PDB entry 7NAD | electron microscopy, 3.04 A resolution | chains 1 and n of the 26 polymer chains in the assembly

== Chain 1 ==
Molecule: 25S rRNA
From: Saccharomyces cerevisiae BY4741
Sequence (697 nucleotides; numbered 820 to 3372; 1856 numbers in that range are skipped by the numbering (no residue carries them; nothing is unmodelled there); the number before each row is that of its first residue):
   820 AUGCCUGAAU AGGGUGAAGC CAGAGGAAAC UCUGGUGGAG GCUCG
   893 CGAAUUUGGG UAU
  1446 AGUAGCAAAU AUUCAAAUGA GAACUUUGAA GACUGAAGUG GGGAAAGGUU CCACGUCAAC
  1506 AGCAGUUGGA CGUGGGUUAG UCGAUCCUAA GAGAUG
  1552 GUUUCAAAGG CCUGA
  1574 CAGGCCACCA UCGAAAGGGA AUCCGGUUAA GAUUCCGGAA CCUGGAUAUG GAUUCUUCAC
  1634 GGUAACGUAA CUGAAUGUGG AGACGUCGGC GCGAGCCCUG GGAGGAGUUA UCUUUUCUUC
  1694 UUAACAGCUU AUCACCCCGG AAUUGGUUUA UCCGGAGAUG GGGUCUUAUG GCUGGAAGAG
  1754 GCCAGCACCU UUGCUGGCUC CGGUGCGCUU GUGACGGCCC GUGAAAAUCC ACAGGAAGGA
  1814 AUAGUUUUCA UGCCAGGUCG UACUG
  1853 UCUCCAAGGU GAACAGCCUC UAGUUGAUAG AA
  1892 GAUAAGGGAA GUCGG
  1916 UCCGUAACUU CGGGAUAAGG AUUGGCUCUA AGGGUCGGGU AGUGAGGGCC UUGGUCA
  2050 CGGCCUUGG
  2080 CUUGCUACAA UUAACGAUCA ACUUAGAACU GGUACGGACA AGGGGAAUCU GACUG
  2318 UUAACGAGAU UCCCACUGUC CCUAUCUACU AUCUAGCGA
  3061 GGCUGUCUGA UCAGGCAUUG C
  3333 GUAAGCAGUA GAGUAGCC
  3356 GUUACGAUCU GCUGAGA

== Chain n ==
Molecule: Pescadillo homolog
From: Saccharomyces cerevisiae BY4741
Sequence (104 residues; numbered 1 to 583; 479 numbers in that range are skipped by the numbering (no residue carries them; nothing is unmodelled there); the number before each row is that of its first residue):
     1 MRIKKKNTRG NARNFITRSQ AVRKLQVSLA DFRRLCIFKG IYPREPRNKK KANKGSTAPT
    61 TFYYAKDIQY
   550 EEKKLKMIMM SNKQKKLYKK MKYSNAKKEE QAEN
Unresolved in the structure: 1

== Chain 1 / chain n interface ==
Residue-residue contacts (55):
  U1530(1) - Arg2(n)  base contact
  C1531(1) - Arg2(n)  sugar contact
  C1562(1) - Arg23(n)  salt bridge to the phosphate
  C1563(1) - Thr17(n)  phosphate contact
  C1563(1) - Ser19(n)  hydrogen bond to the phosphate
  C1563(1) - Gln20(n)  hydrogen bond to the phosphate
  C1563(1) - Arg23(n)  salt bridge to the phosphate
  U1564(1) - Ser19(n)  phosphate contact
  U1564(1) - Pro59(n)  phosphate contact
  U1564(1) - Thr60(n)  phosphate contact
  G1565(1) - Arg18(n)  salt bridge to the phosphate
  G1565(1) - Leu29(n)  base contact
  C1574(1) - Ser28(n)  base contact
  C1574(1) - Leu29(n)  base contact
  C1574(1) - Asp31(n)  phosphate contact
  A1593(1) - Arg2(n)  base contact
  A1593(1) - Ile3(n)  base contact
  U1616(1) - Ile3(n)  sugar contact
  G1617(1) - Lys4(n)  sugar contact
  G1617(1) - Lys6(n)  salt bridge to the phosphate
  G1618(1) - Lys6(n)  phosphate contact
  G1618(1) - Gly10(n)  phosphate contact
  A1619(1) - Gly10(n)  phosphate contact
  A1619(1) - Asn11(n)  hydrogen bond to the phosphate
  A1619(1) - Lys51(n)  salt bridge to the phosphate
  U1620(1) - Asn11(n)  phosphate contact
  U1620(1) - Arg47(n)  salt bridge to the phosphate
  A1621(1) - Arg47(n)  salt bridge to the phosphate
  G1623(1) - Lys562(n)  salt bridge to the phosphate
  G1624(1) - Ser560(n)  phosphate contact
  G1624(1) - Lys562(n)  salt bridge to the phosphate
  A1625(1) - Asn561(n)  phosphate contact
  U1626(1) - Lys565(n)  hydrogen bond to the base
  C1628(1) - Lys568(n)  base contact
  U1629(1) - Lys569(n)  base contact
  U1645(1) - Lys50(n)  hydrogen bond to the sugar
  G1646(1) - Thr57(n)  sugar contact
  A1647(1) - Ser56(n)  sugar contact
  A1647(1) - Thr57(n)  sugar contact
  U1801(1) - Lys5(n)  salt bridge to the phosphate
  A1809(1) - Thr57(n)  hydrogen bond to the base
  A1810(1) - Pro59(n)  sugar contact
  A1813(1) - Lys569(n)  hydrogen bond to the base
  A1814(1) - Lys569(n)  base contact
  A1814(1) - Tyr572(n)  stacking on the base
  A1814(1) - Ser573(n)  sugar contact
  U1815(1) - Met570(n)  sugar contact
  U1815(1) - Ser573(n)  hydrogen bond to the phosphate
  U1815(1) - Asn574(n)  hydrogen bond to the base
  A1816(1) - Leu566(n)  base contact
  G1817(1) - Lys565(n)  hydrogen bond to the base
  G1817(1) - Lys569(n)  salt bridge to the phosphate
  U1819(1) - Lys50(n)  phosphate contact
  U1820(1) - Asn48(n)  phosphate contact
  U1820(1) - Lys50(n)  salt bridge to the phosphate
Also at the interface, not in a pair above, chain 1 (35 interface residues in all): C1802, G1830
Also at the interface, not in a pair above, chain n (38 interface residues in all): Asn7, Arg9, Val22, Ala58

== Summary ==
35 residues of chain 1 and 38 residues of chain n are in contact, with 10 hydrogen bonds, 12 salt bridges and
1 aromatic stacking contact. Among the polar pairs are U1626(1)-Lys565(n), A1809(1)-Thr57(n) and
A1813(1)-Lys569(n).
Here chain 1 is 25S rRNA and chain n is Pescadillo homolog, both from Saccharomyces cerevisiae BY4741. Entry
7NAD (State E2 nucleolar 60S ribosomal biogenesis intermediate - Spb4 local refinement model) was determined
by electron microscopy (same publication as 7R72 and 7U0H).
